7DOK - chains C and G of the 6 polymer chains in the assembly; structure by electron microscopy, 2.73 A resolution.

== Chain C ==
Name: Non-structural protein 7
Organism: Severe acute respiratory syndrome coronavirus 2
UniProtKB: P0DTD1 (R1AB_SARS2); residues 1-83 here correspond to UniProt positions 3860-3942 (UniProt number = residue number + 3859)
Amino-acid sequence (84 residues; row label = number of the first residue in the row; numbering starts at 0):
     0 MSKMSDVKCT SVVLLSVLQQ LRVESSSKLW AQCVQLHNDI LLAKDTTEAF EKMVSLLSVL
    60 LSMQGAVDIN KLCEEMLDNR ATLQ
Unresolved in the structure: 0-1, 71-83
Sequence notes: initiating methionine (0)

== Chain G ==
Name: Non-structural protein 8
Organism: Severe acute respiratory syndrome coronavirus 2
UniProtKB: P0DTD1 (R1AB_SARS2); residues 1-198 here correspond to UniProt positions 3943-4140 (UniProt number = residue number + 3942)
Amino-acid sequence (199 residues; each row starts with the number of its first residue; numbering starts at 0):
     0 MAIASEFSSL PSYAAFATAQ EAYEQAVANG DSEVVLKKLK KSLNVAKSEF DRDAAMQRKL
    60 EKMADQAMTQ MYKQARSEDK RAKVTSAMQT MLFTMLRKLD NDALNNIINN ARDGCVPLNI
   120 IPLTTAAKLM VVIPDYNTYK NTCDGTTFTY ASALWEIQQV VDADSKIVQL SEISMDNSPN
   180 LAWPLIVTAL RANSAVKLQ
Unresolved in the structure: 0-5, 23-34, 192-198
Sequence notes: initiating methionine (0)

== Chain C / chain G interface ==
Contacting residue pairs - 46 pairs, chain C then chain G:
  D5(C) with L98(G)
  V6(C) with L98(G), hydrophobic
  T9(C) with M94(G); L98(G)
  V12(C) with M87(G); L91(G), hydrophobic; M94(G), hydrophobic
  L13(C) with L91(G), hydrophobic
  S15(C) with M87(G)
  V16(C) with M87(G)
  Q19(C) with V83(G); T84(G); M87(G)
  L28(C) with I119(G), hydrophobic
  Q31(C) with I119(G)
  F49(C) with L98(G), hydrophobic; N100(G); L103(G), hydrophobic
  E50(C) with L122(G)
  K51(C) with L122(G)
  V53(C) with I106(G), hydrophobic; A150(G), hydrophobic
  S54(C) with I119(G); I120(G), hydrogen bond (side chain-backbone); L122(G)
  L56(C) with L95(G), hydrophobic; L103(G), hydrophobic; I107(G), hydrophobic
  S57(C) with I119(G); I120(G), hydrogen bond (side chain-backbone)
  V58(C) with I119(G), hydrophobic
  L59(C) with L91(G), hydrophobic
  L60(C) with I106(G); I107(G), hydrophobic; A110(G), hydrophobic; V115(G)
  S61(C) with P116(G), hydrogen bond (side chain-backbone); L117(G); N118(G), hydrogen bond (side chain-backbone)
  Q63(C) with V115(G)
  D67(C) with A110(G); R111(G)
  I68(C) with R111(G)
  K70(C) with Q88(G); F92(G); R111(G), hydrogen bond (backbone-side chain)
Other interface residues (no listed pair), chain C (30 interface residues in all): C8, L20, L35, M52, A65
Other interface residues (no listed pair), chain G (25 interface residues in all): M90, A102

== Overview ==
Chain C and chain G form an interface of 30 and 25 residues respectively; the contacts include 5 hydrogen
bonds. Polar pairs include S54(C)-I120(G), S57(C)-I120(G) and S61(C)-P116(G).
Here chain C is Non-structural protein 7 and chain G is Non-structural protein 8, both from Severe acute
respiratory syndrome coronavirus 2. Entry 7DOK (Structure of COVID-19 RNA-dependent RNA polymerase (extended
conformation) bound to penciclovir) was determined by electron microscopy.
